Entry 7T28 (X-ray diffraction, 2.68 A resolution); this record covers chain A.

== Chain A ==
Protein: Putative metal-dependent hydrolase
From: Bacillus phage BSP38
Reference sequence: A0A345MJY6 (A0A345MJY6_9CAUD); residues 2-257 here correspond to UniProt positions 1-256 (UniProt number = residue number - 1)
Amino-acid sequence (257 residues; numbered 1 to 257; the number before each row is that of its first residue):
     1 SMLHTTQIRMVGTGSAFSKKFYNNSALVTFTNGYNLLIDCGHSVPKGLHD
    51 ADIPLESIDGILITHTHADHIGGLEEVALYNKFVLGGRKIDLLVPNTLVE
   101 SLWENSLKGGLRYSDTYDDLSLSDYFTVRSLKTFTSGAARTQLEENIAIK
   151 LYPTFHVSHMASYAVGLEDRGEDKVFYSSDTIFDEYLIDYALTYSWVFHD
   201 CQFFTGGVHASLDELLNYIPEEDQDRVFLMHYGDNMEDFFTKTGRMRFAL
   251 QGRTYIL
Not modelled in the structure: 1-5, 117-119, 180, 190-192, 239-243, 256-257
Sequence notes: cloning artifact (1)
Bound ions: Zn2+ site 1: His-65, His-156; Zn2+ site 2: His-70, His-231
Curated features (UniProtKB/Swiss-Prot):
  - active site: Glu-75, Tyr-113
  - binding site (Zn(2+)): His-65, His-67, Asp-69, His-70, His-156, Asp-180, His-231

== Summary ==
His-65 and His-156 form the Zn2+ site 1. His-70 and His-231 coordinate Zn2+ site 2. UniProt lists active-site
residues Glu-75 and Tyr-113 and 7 Zn2+-binding residues.
Chain A is Putative metal-dependent hydrolase (Bacillus phage BSP38); the structure, Structure of phage Bsp38
anti-Pycsar nuclease Apyc1 in apo state, was determined by X-ray diffraction together with 7T26, 7T27 and 7U2R
from the same study.
